8HAC - chains A and B; structure by X-ray diffraction, 2.32 A resolution.

Chain A (and B):
Molecule: ATPase ASNA1 homolog
Source organism: Phaeodactylum tricornutum CCAP 1055/1
Notes: EC 3.6.-.-; chain B of this document is another copy of the same molecule, construct and numbering; everything in this record applies to it too
Reference sequence: B7G933 (B7G933_PHATC); residues 1-349 here = UniProt positions 1-349
Chain sequence (349 residues; numbered 1 to 349; the number before each row is that of its first residue):
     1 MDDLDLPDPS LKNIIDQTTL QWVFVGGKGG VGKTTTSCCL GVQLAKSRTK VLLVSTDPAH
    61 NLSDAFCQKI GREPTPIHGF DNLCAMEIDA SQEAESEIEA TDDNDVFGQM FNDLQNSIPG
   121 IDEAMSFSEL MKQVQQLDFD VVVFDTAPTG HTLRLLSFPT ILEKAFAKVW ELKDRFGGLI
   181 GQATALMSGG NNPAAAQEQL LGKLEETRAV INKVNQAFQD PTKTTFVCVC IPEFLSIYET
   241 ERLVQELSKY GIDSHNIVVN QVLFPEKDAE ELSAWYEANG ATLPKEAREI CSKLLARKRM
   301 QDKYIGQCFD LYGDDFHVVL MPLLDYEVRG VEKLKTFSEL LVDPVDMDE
Not modelled in the structure: 1-5, 90-103, 345-349 (chain B: 1-3, 90-103, 345-349)
Bound ions: Mg2+: Thr-34, Asp-57 (together with ADP)
Small-molecule neighbours: ADP (adenosine-5'-diphosphate): Lys-28, Gly-29, Gly-30, Val-31, Gly-32, Lys-33, Thr-34, Thr-35, Asp-57, Asn-260, Gln-261, Pro-322, Leu-323, Leu-324, Tyr-326, Glu-327, Val-328, Arg-329, Phe-337
From the paper describing this entry:
  - self-association interface (contacts with another copy of this molecule); pairs are residue here / residue on that copy: Asp-113/Arg-242 (salt bridge), Val-106, Val-106, Gln-109, Gln-109, Met-110, Leu-172, Leu-172, Phe-176, Phe-176, Leu-179, Leu-179, Ile-180, Ala-183, Ala-183, Phe-234, Leu-235, Ile-237, Tyr-238, Glu-239, Leu-283, Ile-290, Leu-294, Leu-311
  - mutagenesis - E239A/R242A: unchanged binding to TA protein
  - mutagenesis - L283D/I290D, I290D: decreased binding to Sec61gamma

How chain A and chain B interact:
Pairs across the interface - 56 pairs, chain A then chain B:
  Lys-28(A) / Gln-109(B)
  Asn-104(A) / Lys-28(B)
  Asn-104(A) / Leu-235(B)
  Asp-105(A) / Leu-235(B)
  Val-106(A) / Leu-235(B)  hydrophobic
  Gln-109(A) / Lys-28(B)
  Gln-109(A) / Leu-235(B)
  Gln-109(A) / Glu-239(B)  hydrogen bond
  Asp-113(A) / Tyr-238(B)
  Asp-113(A) / Glu-239(B)
  Asp-113(A) / Arg-242(B)  salt bridge
  Asn-116(A) / Gly-150(B)
  Asn-116(A) / Arg-154(B)  hydrogen bond (backbone-side chain)
  Ser-117(A) / Arg-242(B)
  Pro-119(A) / Pro-119(B)  hydrophobic
  His-151(A) / Asn-116(B)
  Arg-154(A) / Asn-116(B)  hydrogen bond (side chain-backbone)
  Leu-172(A) / Tyr-238(B)
  Arg-175(A) / Gln-245(B)  hydrogen bond
  Phe-176(A) / Tyr-238(B)  hydrophobic
  Phe-176(A) / Glu-241(B)
  Phe-176(A) / Arg-242(B)
  Phe-176(A) / Gln-245(B)
  Leu-179(A) / Tyr-238(B)  hydrophobic
  Leu-179(A) / Gln-307(B)
  Gln-182(A) / Gln-307(B)  hydrogen bond
  Ala-183(A) / Phe-234(B)  hydrophobic
  Leu-186(A) / Lys-303(B)
  Leu-186(A) / Tyr-304(B)
  Met-187(A) / Tyr-304(B)
  Pro-193(A) / Phe-234(B)  hydrophobic
  Phe-234(A) / Val-106(B)  hydrophobic
  Phe-234(A) / Ala-183(B)  hydrophobic
  Phe-234(A) / Met-187(B)  hydrophobic
  Phe-234(A) / Pro-193(B)  hydrophobic
  Leu-235(A) / Asn-104(B)
  Leu-235(A) / Asp-105(B)
  Leu-235(A) / Gln-109(B)
  Tyr-238(A) / Asp-113(B)
  Tyr-238(A) / Leu-172(B)
  Tyr-238(A) / Leu-179(B)  hydrophobic
  Glu-239(A) / Gln-109(B)  hydrogen bond
  Glu-239(A) / Asp-113(B)
  Glu-241(A) / Phe-176(B)
  Glu-241(A) / Leu-179(B)
  Arg-242(A) / Asp-113(B)  salt bridge
  Arg-242(A) / Ser-117(B)
  Arg-242(A) / Phe-176(B)
  Gln-245(A) / Arg-175(B)  hydrogen bond
  Gln-245(A) / Phe-176(B)
  Glu-246(A) / Arg-175(B)  salt bridge
  Lys-303(A) / Leu-186(B)
  Tyr-304(A) / Leu-186(B)  hydrophobic
  Gln-307(A) / Leu-179(B)
  Gln-307(A) / Gln-182(B)
  Asp-310(A) / Gln-182(B)
Interface residues without a listed pair, chain A (36 interface residues in all): Gly-150, Ile-180, Ile-237, Leu-311
Interface residues without a listed pair, chain B (34 interface residues in all): Met-110, His-151, Glu-233, Ile-237

In short:
The interface between chain A and chain B involves 36 residues on one side and 34 on the other; the contacts
include 7 hydrogen bonds and 3 salt bridges. Polar contacts include Asp-113(A)/Arg-242(B),
Glu-246(A)/Arg-175(B) and Gln-109(A)/Glu-239(B). The paper reports that L283D/I290D and I290D of chain A
reduce binding to Sec61gamma; a self-association interface involving Val-106(A), Gln-109(A) and Met-110(A)
among others.
Chain A and chain B are both ATPase ASNA1 homolog (Phaeodactylum tricornutum CCAP 1055/1); the structure, A
novel dimer configuration of a diatom Get3 forming a tetrameric complex with its tail-anchored membrane ...,
was determined by X-ray diffraction (same publication as 8HAD).
